8ABI - chains N and R of the 20 polymer chains in the assembly; structure by electron microscopy, 3.00 A resolution.

== Chain N ==
Molecule: Cytochrome b
Organism: Yarrowia lipolytica
UniProtKB: Q9B6D0 (CYB_YARLI); numbering as in UniProt (aligned over 1-385)
Amino-acid sequence (385 residues; row label = number of the first residue in the row):
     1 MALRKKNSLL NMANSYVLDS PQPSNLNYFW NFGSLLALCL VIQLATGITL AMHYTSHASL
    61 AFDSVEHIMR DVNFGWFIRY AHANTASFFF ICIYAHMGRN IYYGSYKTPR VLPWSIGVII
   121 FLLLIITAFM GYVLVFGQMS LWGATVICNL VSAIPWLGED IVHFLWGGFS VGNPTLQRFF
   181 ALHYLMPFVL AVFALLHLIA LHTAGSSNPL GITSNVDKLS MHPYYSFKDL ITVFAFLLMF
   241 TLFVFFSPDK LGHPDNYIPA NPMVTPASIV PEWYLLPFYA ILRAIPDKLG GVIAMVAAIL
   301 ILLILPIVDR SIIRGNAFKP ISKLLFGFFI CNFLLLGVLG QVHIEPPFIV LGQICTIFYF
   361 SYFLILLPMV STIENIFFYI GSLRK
Unresolved in the structure: 384-385
Ion coordination: heme Fe site 1: H82, H183; heme Fe site 2: H96, H197
Residues lining bound ligands:
  - AWB ([(2R,3S,6S,7R,8R)-3-[(3-formamido-2-oxidanyl-phenyl)carbonylamino]-8-hexyl-2,6-dimethyl-4,9-bis(oxidanylidene)-1,5-dioxonan-7-yl] 3-methylbutanoate): A13, Y16, V17, Q22, L26, W30, N31, G33, S34, A37, L40, A191, A194, L195, L198, S206, M221, Y225, K228, D229
  - heme (HEM), molecule 1: W30, G33, S34, L36, A37, L40, F89, I93, H96, M97, R99, N100, S105, R110, P113, W114, G117, V118, I120, F121, A194, H197, L198, L201, S206, S207
  - heme (HEM), molecule 2: L40, Q43, L44, G47, I48, L50, A51, Y54, V65, R79, H82, A83, A86, F89, L124, T127, A128, G131, Y132, L134, V135, F180, H183, Y184, P187, L190, E272, Y274
  - 1,2-diacyl-sn-glycero-3-phosphocholine (PC1): N27, F29, Y94, A95, G98, R99, Y102, Y103, P209, L210, A317, K323, F326, G327, I330, C331, F333
  - phosphatidylethanolamine (PTY), molecule 1: S34, A37, L38, V41, H222, P223, Y225, S226, F227, D229, L230, V233, F234
  - phosphatidylethanolamine (PTY), molecule 2: I42, F74, F77, F234, L237, F240, F245
Swiss-Prot annotation at these positions:
  - binding site (heme b): H82, H96, H183, H197
  - binding site (a ubiquinone): H202

== Chain R ==
Molecule: Cytochrome b-c1 complex subunit 7
Organism: Yarrowia lipolytica
UniProtKB: Q6C3K7 (QCR7_YARLI); residue numbers follow UniProt; this construct covers 1-128
Amino-acid sequence (128 residues; numbered 1 to 128; the number before each row is that of its first residue):
     1 MASITSVVKT SELILKSPLL SKIVVPLAKT YVKFSGYRQL GFKMNDLIIE ETPNMQLALR
    61 RLPPTESYDR VYRLIRATQF SLSHKLATGN DITKPEEDDH YLIPYILDVE AEAFEKDALD
   121 NLEVVKRK
Unresolved in the structure: 1, 126-128

== Chain N / chain R interface ==
Contacting residue pairs (74; chain N residue first):
  S24(N) with T78(R); L82(R)
  N25(N) with T78(R); S81(R), hydrogen bond; L82(R)
  K107(N) with I49(R)
  T108(N) with E51(R)
  P109(N) with E51(R)
  L210(N) with L40(R), hydrophobic; F42(R), hydrophobic; A77(R); T78(R); S81(R)
  I212(N) with F42(R), hydrophobic; D46(R); L74(R), hydrophobic; T78(R)
  T213(N) with E50(R); E51(R); L74(R)
  V216(N) with I75(R)
  D217(N) with I75(R)
  R310(N) with A2(R), hydrogen bond (backbone-backbone)
  I312(N) with A2(R); I4(R), hydrophobic; V7(R), hydrophobic; I48(R); I49(R), hydrogen bond (backbone-backbone)
  I313(N) with L47(R); I49(R)
  R314(N) with I49(R); E51(R), salt bridge
  F318(N) with Y31(R); S35(R), hydrogen bond (backbone-side chain); Y37(R), hydrophobic; F42(R), hydrophobic; L47(R), hydrophobic
  K319(N) with Y31(R)
  P320(N) with Y31(R); F34(R); S35(R)
  I321(N) with Y31(R), hydrophobic
  E374(N) with Y31(R), hydrogen bond
  N375(N) with A2(R); V7(R)
  I376(N) with T10(R); S11(R); I14(R), hydrophobic
  F377(N) with A28(R); Y31(R), hydrophobic; V32(R)
  F378(N) with Y31(R); S35(R); Y37(R), hydrophobic; M44(R)
  Y379(N) with V7(R), hydrophobic; V8(R), hydrophobic; S11(R); M44(R), hydrophobic; H100(R)
  I380(N) with S11(R); I14(R), hydrophobic; V24(R), hydrophobic; V25(R), hydrophobic; A28(R), hydrophobic
  G381(N) with A28(R); V32(R); R38(R)
  S382(N) with Y37(R); M44(R); D98(R); H100(R), hydrogen bond
  L383(N) with L15(R), hydrophobic; H100(R)
Interface residues without a listed pair, chain N (30 interface residues in all): S311, A317
Interface residues without a listed pair, chain R (41 interface residues in all): L27, K29, G36, T52, R70, V71, I103

== Summary ==
30 residues of chain N face 41 of chain R across their interface; the contacts include 6 hydrogen bonds and 1
salt bridge. Polar pairs include R314(N)-E51(R), N25(N)-S81(R) and F318(N)-S35(R). Bound to chain N:
phosphatidylethanolamine, heme, 1,2-diacyl-sn-glycero-3-phosphocholine and compound AWB.
Here chain N is Cytochrome b and chain R is Cytochrome b-c1 complex subunit 7, both from Yarrowia lipolytica.
Entry 8ABI (Complex III2 from Yarrowia lipolytica,antimycin A bound, int-position) was determined by electron
microscopy together with 8AB6, 8AB7, 8AB8, 8AB9, 8ABA, 8ABB and 11 further entries from the same study.
